Entry 6SI9 (X-ray diffraction, 1.90 A resolution); this record covers chain A.

# Chain A
Name: Cell division protein FtsZ
From: Staphylococcus aureus
UniProtKB: P0A031 (FTSZ_STAAU); residue numbers follow UniProt; this construct covers 12-316
Amino-acid sequence (308 residues; numbered 9 to 316; the number before each row is that of its first residue):
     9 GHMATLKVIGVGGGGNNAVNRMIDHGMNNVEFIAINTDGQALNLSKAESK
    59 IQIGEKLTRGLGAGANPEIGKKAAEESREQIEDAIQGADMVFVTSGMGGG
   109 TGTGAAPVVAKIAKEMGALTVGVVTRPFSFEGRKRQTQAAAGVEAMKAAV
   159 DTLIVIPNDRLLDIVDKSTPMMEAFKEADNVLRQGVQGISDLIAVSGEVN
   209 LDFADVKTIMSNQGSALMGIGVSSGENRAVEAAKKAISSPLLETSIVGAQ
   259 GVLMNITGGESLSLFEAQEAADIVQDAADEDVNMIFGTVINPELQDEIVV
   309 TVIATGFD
Unresolved in the structure: 316
Differences from the reference sequence: expression tag (9-11)
Metal / ion sites: Ca2+: Leu-200, Val-203, Asn-208, Leu-209
Residues lining bound ligands: GDP (guanosine-5'-diphosphate): Gly-20, Gly-21, Gly-22, Asn-25, Arg-29, Gly-104, Met-105, Gly-107, Gly-108, Thr-109, Gly-110, Thr-111, Thr-133, Pro-135, Phe-136, Glu-139, Arg-143, Asn-166, Leu-169, Phe-183, Ala-186
Swiss-Prot annotation at these positions:
  - binding site (GTP): Gly-21 to Asn-25, Gly-108 to Gly-110, Glu-139, Arg-143, Asp-187

# In short
Ligands of chain A: GDP. The Ca2+ site is built by Leu-200, Val-203, Asn-208 and Leu-209. UniProt lists 11
GTP-binding residues.
Chain A is Cell division protein FtsZ (Staphylococcus aureus); the structure, FtsZ-refold, was determined by
X-ray diffraction together with 6RVM, 6RVN, 6RVP and 6RVQ from the same study.
